5SXR - chains A and B; structure by X-ray diffraction, 1.69 A resolution.

# Chain A (and B)
Protein: Catalase-peroxidase
From: Burkholderia pseudomallei (strain 1710b)
Notes: EC 1.11.1.21; chain B of this document is another copy of the same molecule, construct and numbering; everything in this record applies to it too
Reference sequence: Q3JNW6 (KATG_BURP1); residues 21-748 here correspond to UniProt positions 1-728 (UniProt number = residue number - 20)
Sequence (728 residues; numbered 21 to 748; the number before each row is that of its first residue):
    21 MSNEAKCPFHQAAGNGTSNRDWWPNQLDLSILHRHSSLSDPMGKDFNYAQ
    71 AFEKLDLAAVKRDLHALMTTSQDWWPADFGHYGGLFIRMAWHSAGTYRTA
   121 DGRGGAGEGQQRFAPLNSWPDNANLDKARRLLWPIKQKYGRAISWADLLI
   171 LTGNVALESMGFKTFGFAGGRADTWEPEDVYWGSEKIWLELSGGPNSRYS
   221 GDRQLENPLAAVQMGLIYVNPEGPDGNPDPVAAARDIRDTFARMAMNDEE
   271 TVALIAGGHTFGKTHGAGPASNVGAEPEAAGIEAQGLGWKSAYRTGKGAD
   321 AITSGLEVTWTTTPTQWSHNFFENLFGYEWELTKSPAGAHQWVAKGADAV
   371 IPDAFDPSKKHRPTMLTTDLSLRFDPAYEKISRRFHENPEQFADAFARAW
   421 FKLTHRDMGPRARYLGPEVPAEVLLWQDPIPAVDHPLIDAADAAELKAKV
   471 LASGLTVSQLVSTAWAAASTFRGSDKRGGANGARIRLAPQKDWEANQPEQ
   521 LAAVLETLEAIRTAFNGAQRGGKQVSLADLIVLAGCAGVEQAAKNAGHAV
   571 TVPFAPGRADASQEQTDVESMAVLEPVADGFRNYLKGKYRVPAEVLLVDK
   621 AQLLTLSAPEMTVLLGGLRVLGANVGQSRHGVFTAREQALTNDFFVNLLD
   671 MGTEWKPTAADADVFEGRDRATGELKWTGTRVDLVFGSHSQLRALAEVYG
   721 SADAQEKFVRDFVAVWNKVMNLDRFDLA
Disordered / not traced: 21-35
Modified positions: Trp111 (1-hydroperoxy-L-tryptophan; TOX)
Glycans and other covalent adducts: covalent link Trp111-Tyr238; covalent link Tyr238-Met264
Ion coordination: heme Fe: Trp111, His279; Na+: Gly122, Gly124, Ser494
Residues lining bound ligands:
  - heme (HEM): Asp98, Gly104, Leu105, Ile107, Arg108, Trp111, Val239, Pro241, Ile257, Phe261, Leu274, Ile275, Gly278, His279, Phe281, Gly282, Lys283, Thr284, His285, Thr323, Ser324, Leu326, Trp330, Leu386, Thr388, Phe416, Trp420
  - oxygen molecule (OXY): Arg108, Trp111, His112, Asp141
Reported in the primary citation:
  - mutagenesis - R123A, E128A, D222A, D249A, R255A, Q622A: unchanged catalytic activity (catalase and peroxidase activities)
  - binding site for the ligand ADP: Asp222, Asp249, Ala252, Arg255
  - mutagenesis - D222A, D249A, R255A: unchanged catalytic activity on IN NAD synthesis
  - post-translational modification sites: Trp111
  - mutagenesis - R108A, H112A: decreased catalytic activity on IN NAD synthesis
  - mutagenesis - W139F, W153F, W202F, W330F: unchanged catalytic activity (catalase or peroxidase activities)
  - mutagenesis - W139F/W153F/W330F: decreased catalytic activity

# Chain A / chain B interface
Residue-residue contacts - 161 pairs, chain A then chain B:
  Gly36(A) with Tyr201(B); Gly203(B); Ser204(B)
  Thr37(A) with Gly203(B), hydrogen bond (backbone-backbone); Ser204(B), hydrogen bond (side chain-backbone); Glu205(B), hydrogen bond (side chain-backbone); Lys206(B), hydrogen bond
  Asn39(A) with Ala134(B), hydrogen bond (side chain-backbone); Pro135(B); Pro197(B)
  Asp41(A) with Lys206(B)
  Trp42(A) with Glu205(B); Lys206(B); Ile207(B); Trp208(B), hydrophobic; Met234(B), hydrophobic
  Trp43(A) with Pro135(B), hydrophobic; Ser138(B); Trp208(B), hydrophobic; Glu296(B), hydrogen bond; Glu298(B); Ala299(B)
  Gln46(A) with Glu298(B), hydrogen bond (side chain-backbone)
  Ser50(A) with Arg54(B)
  His53(A) with Leu58(B); Ser59(B)
  Arg54(A) with Ser50(B); Leu58(B)
  Ser56(A) with Ser56(B); Leu58(B)
  Leu58(A) with His53(B); Arg54(B); Ser56(B); Ser627(B); Pro629(B)
  Ser59(A) with His53(B); Pro629(B)
  Pro61(A) with Pro629(B); Leu715(B), hydrophobic; Val718(B), hydrophobic; Tyr719(B); Lys727(B), hydrogen bond (backbone-side chain)
  Met62(A) with Val718(B), hydrophobic
  Trp94(A) with Met671(B), hydrophobic; Arg690(B)
  Arg132(A) with Ser710(B); Ala714(B); Glu717(B), salt bridge
  Phe133(A) with Ser710(B); Ala714(B), hydrophobic
  Ala134(A) with Asn39(B), hydrogen bond (backbone-side chain); Ser710(B)
  Pro135(A) with Asn39(B); Trp43(B), hydrophobic
  Asn137(A) with Ser710(B)
  Ser138(A) with Trp43(B)
  Arg150(A) with Met671(B); Arg713(B)
  Trp153(A) with Leu669(B), hydrogen bond (side chain-backbone); Glu717(B); Gly720(B); Ser721(B)
  Gln157(A) with Gly720(B), hydrogen bond (side chain-backbone); Ser721(B); Ala722(B), hydrogen bond (backbone-backbone)
  Lys158(A) with Ala722(B)
  Gly160(A) with Ser721(B); Asp723(B)
  Arg161(A) with Asp723(B), salt bridge; Lys727(B)
  Trp165(A) with Glu717(B), hydrogen bond
  Trp195(A) with Gln711(B); Ala714(B); Val718(B), hydrophobic
  Glu196(A) with Gln711(B)
  Pro197(A) with Asn39(B); Gln711(B)
  Tyr201(A) with Gly36(B)
  Gly203(A) with Gly36(B); Thr37(B), hydrogen bond (backbone-backbone)
  Ser204(A) with Gly36(B); Thr37(B), hydrogen bond (backbone-side chain)
  Glu205(A) with Thr37(B), hydrogen bond (backbone-side chain); Trp42(B)
  Lys206(A) with Thr37(B), hydrogen bond; Trp42(B)
  Ile207(A) with Trp42(B)
  Trp208(A) with Trp42(B), hydrophobic; Trp43(B), hydrophobic
  Met234(A) with Trp42(B), hydrophobic
  Glu296(A) with Trp43(B), hydrogen bond
  Glu298(A) with Trp43(B); Gln46(B); Ser710(B), hydrogen bond
  Ala299(A) with Trp43(B)
  Ile302(A) with Phe685(B), hydrophobic; Arg701(B); Val705(B); Ser708(B)
  Glu303(A) with Trp675(B); Pro677(B); Phe685(B)
  Gln305(A) with Leu668(B); Trp675(B); Leu704(B), hydrogen bond (side chain-backbone); Gly707(B); Ser708(B); Arg713(B), hydrogen bond (backbone-side chain)
  Gly306(A) with Gly707(B); Ser708(B)
  Leu307(A) with Met671(B), hydrophobic
  Ser627(A) with Leu58(B)
  Pro629(A) with Leu58(B); Ser59(B)
  Leu668(A) with Gln305(B)
  Leu669(A) with Trp153(B), hydrogen bond (backbone-side chain)
  Met671(A) with Trp94(B), hydrophobic; Arg150(B), hydrogen bond; Leu307(B), hydrophobic
  Trp675(A) with Glu303(B); Gln305(B)
  Phe685(A) with Ile302(B), hydrophobic; Glu303(B)
  Arg690(A) with Trp94(B)
  Arg701(A) with Ile302(B)
  Leu704(A) with Gln305(B), hydrogen bond (backbone-side chain)
  Val705(A) with Ile302(B)
  Gly707(A) with Gln305(B); Gly306(B), hydrogen bond (backbone-backbone)
  Ser708(A) with Ile302(B); Gln305(B); Gly306(B)
  Ser710(A) with Arg132(B); Phe133(B); Asn137(B); Glu298(B), hydrogen bond
  Gln711(A) with Trp195(B); Glu196(B); Pro197(B)
  Arg713(A) with Arg150(B); Gln305(B), hydrogen bond (side chain-backbone)
  Ala714(A) with Arg132(B); Phe133(B), hydrophobic; Trp195(B)
  Leu715(A) with Pro61(B), hydrophobic
  Glu717(A) with Arg132(B), salt bridge; Trp153(B); Trp165(B), hydrogen bond
  Val718(A) with Pro61(B), hydrophobic; Met62(B), hydrophobic; Trp195(B), hydrophobic
  Gly720(A) with Trp153(B); Gln157(B), hydrogen bond (backbone-side chain)
  Ser721(A) with Trp153(B); Gln157(B); Gly160(B)
  Ala722(A) with Gln157(B), hydrogen bond (backbone-backbone); Lys158(B)
  Asp723(A) with Gly160(B); Arg161(B), salt bridge
  Lys727(A) with Pro61(B), hydrogen bond (side chain-backbone)
Other interface residues (no listed pair), chain A (86 interface residues in all): Leu52, His55, Asp60, Gly63, Lys156, Tyr159, Gly301, Glu614, Val666, Lys676, Pro677, Tyr719, Asp731
Other interface residues (no listed pair), chain B (87 interface residues in all): Asp41, Leu52, His55, Asp60, Gly63, Lys156, Tyr159, Gly301, Glu614, Val666, Lys676, Ala724, Asp731

# Overview
86 residues of chain A face 87 of chain B across their interface; the contacts include 31 hydrogen bonds and 4
salt bridges. Among the polar pairs are Arg132(A)-Glu717(B), Arg161(A)-Asp723(B) and Thr37(A)-Ser204(B). From
the paper: a binding site for the ligand ADP at Asp222(A), Asp249(A) and Ala252(A) among others; R108A and
H112A of chain A reduce catalytic activity on IN NAD synthesis; 13 substitutions were tested in all.
Both chains are Catalase-peroxidase (Burkholderia pseudomallei (strain 1710b)). Entry 5SXR (Crystal structure
of B. pseudomallei KatG with NAD bound) was determined by X-ray diffraction, deposited together with 5SXS,
5SXT, 5SXW, 5SXX and 5SXQ.
